Entry 4C6G (X-ray diffraction, 2.10 A resolution); this record covers chains B and D of the 4 polymer chains in the assembly.

== Chain B (and D) ==
Molecule: Phenylalanine ammonia-lyase
Source organism: Taxus wallichiana VAR. chinensis
Notes: EC 5.4.3.-, 4.3.1.24; chain D of this document is another copy of the same molecule, construct and numbering; everything in this record applies to it too
UniProt: Q68G84 (Q68G84_TAXWC); residues 1-687 here = UniProt positions 1-687
Amino-acid sequence (707 residues; row label = number of the first residue in the row; numbers below 1 keep their minus sign (Met-19 is residue -19)):
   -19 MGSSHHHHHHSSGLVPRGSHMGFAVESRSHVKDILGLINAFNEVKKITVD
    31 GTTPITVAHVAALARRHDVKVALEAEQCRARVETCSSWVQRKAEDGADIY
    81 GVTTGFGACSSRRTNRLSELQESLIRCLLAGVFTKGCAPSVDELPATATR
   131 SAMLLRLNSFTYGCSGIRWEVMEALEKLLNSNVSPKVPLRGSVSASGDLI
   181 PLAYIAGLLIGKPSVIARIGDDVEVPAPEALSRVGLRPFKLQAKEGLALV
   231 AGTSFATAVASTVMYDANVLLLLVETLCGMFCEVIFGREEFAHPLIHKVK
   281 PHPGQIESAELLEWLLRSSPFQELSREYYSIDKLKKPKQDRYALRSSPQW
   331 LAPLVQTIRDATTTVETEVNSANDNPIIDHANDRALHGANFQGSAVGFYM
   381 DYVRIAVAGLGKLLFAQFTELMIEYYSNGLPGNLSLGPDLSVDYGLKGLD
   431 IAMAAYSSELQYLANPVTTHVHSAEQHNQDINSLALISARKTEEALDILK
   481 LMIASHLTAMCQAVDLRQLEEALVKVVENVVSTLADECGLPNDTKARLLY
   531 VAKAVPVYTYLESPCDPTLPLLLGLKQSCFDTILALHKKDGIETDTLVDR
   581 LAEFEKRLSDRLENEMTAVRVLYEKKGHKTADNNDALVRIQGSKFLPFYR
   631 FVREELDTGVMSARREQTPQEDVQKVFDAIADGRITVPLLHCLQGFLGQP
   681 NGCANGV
Disordered / not traced: -19 to 8, 56-57, 87-98, 115-121, 568-577, 606-617, 678-687 (chain D: -19 to 8, 56-57, 84-99, 115-121, 568-573, 606-617, 678-687)
Differences from the reference sequence: expression tag (-19 to 0); engineered mutation Ala231 (Asn in Q68G84)
UniProt features mapped onto this chain:
  - active site: Tyr80 (Proton donor/acceptor)
  - binding site ((E)-cinnamate): Gln319, Arg325, Asn355, Lys427, Glu455, Asn458
  - modified residue: Ser176 (2,3-didehydroalanine (Ser))
  - cross-link: Ala175 to Gly177 (5-imidazolinone (Ala-Gly))
  - mutagenesis: Tyr80 (Y80A/F: Abolishes enzyme activity), Gln319 (Q319M: Increases deamination activity with beta-Phe. Increases beta-regioselectivity in the amination of cinnamate. Abolishes enzyme activity; when associated with K-325), Tyr322 (Y322A: Abolishes the formation of the MIO cofactor and thereby abolishes enzyme activity; Y322X: Abolishes enzyme activity; when associated with X-371), Arg325 (R325K: Increases deamination activity with beta-Phe. Increases beta-regioselectivity in the amination of cinnamate. Abolishes enzyme activity; when associated with M-319), Asn355 (N355X: Abolishes enzyme activity; when associated with X-231), Phe371 (F371X: Abolishes enzyme activity; when associated with X-322)

== How chain B and chain D interact ==
Residue-residue contacts (156):
  Gly85(B) - Tyr424(D)
  Phe86(B) - Tyr424(D)  hydrophobic
  Glu99(B) - Val422(D)
  Leu100(B) - Ser421(D)
  Leu100(B) - Tyr424(D)
  Ser103(B) - Val422(D)
  Ser103(B) - Tyr424(D)
  Arg106(B) - Val422(D)
  Arg106(B) - Ala643(D)
  Arg106(B) - Pro649(D)
  Cys107(B) - Tyr424(D)  hydrophobic
  Cys107(B) - Gly425(D)
  Cys107(B) - Gly428(D)
  Cys107(B) - Pro649(D)
  Leu109(B) - Thr648(D)
  Leu109(B) - Pro649(D)
  Leu109(B) - Gln650(D)  hydrogen bond (backbone-backbone)
  Ala110(B) - Leu429(D)
  Ala110(B) - Pro649(D)  hydrophobic
  Ala110(B) - Gln650(D)
  Gly111(B) - Gln650(D)
  Val112(B) - Leu481(D)  hydrophobic
  Val112(B) - Val653(D)  hydrophobic
  Val112(B) - Gln654(D)
  Val112(B) - Phe657(D)  hydrophobic
  Phe113(B) - Gln650(D)
  Phe113(B) - Gln654(D)  hydrogen bond (backbone-side chain)
  Thr114(B) - Leu481(D)
  Thr114(B) - Phe657(D)
  Arg170(B) - Tyr436(D)
  Arg170(B) - Glu439(D)  salt bridge
  Arg170(B) - Glu474(D)  salt bridge
  Arg170(B) - Ile478(D)
  Gly171(B) - Ile431(D)
  Gly171(B) - Ala432(D)
  Gly171(B) - Ala435(D)
  Ser172(B) - Ala435(D)
  Val173(B) - Ala434(D)  hydrophobic
  Val173(B) - Ala435(D)
  Leu179(B) - Ile431(D)  hydrophobic
  Ile180(B) - Gly428(D)
  Ile180(B) - Ala432(D)  hydrophobic
  Tyr184(B) - Gln650(D)  hydrogen bond
  Ser194(B) - Thr648(D)
  Ser194(B) - Glu651(D)
  Lys392(B) - His452(D)  hydrogen bond
  Phe395(B) - His452(D)
  Phe395(B) - Ser453(D)
  Thr399(B) - His457(D)
  Met402(B) - Gln456(D)  hydrogen bond (backbone-side chain)
  Ile403(B) - Gln456(D)
  Ile403(B) - His457(D)
  Glu404(B) - Gln456(D)
  Gly412(B) - Gln456(D)
  Asn413(B) - Gln456(D)  hydrogen bond
  Val422(B) - Ser103(D)
  Tyr424(B) - Leu100(D)
  Tyr424(B) - Ser103(D)
  Tyr424(B) - Leu104(D)
  Tyr424(B) - Cys107(D)  hydrophobic
  Gly425(B) - Cys107(D)
  Lys427(B) - Glu455(D)  salt bridge
  Lys427(B) - Gln456(D)  hydrogen bond
  Gly428(B) - Cys107(D)
  Gly428(B) - Ala110(D)
  Gly428(B) - Ile180(D)
  Leu429(B) - Ala110(D)  hydrophobic
  Asp430(B) - Glu455(D)
  Asp430(B) - Gln456(D)  hydrogen bond (side chain-backbone)
  Ile431(B) - Gly171(D)
  Ile431(B) - Val173(D)
  Ile431(B) - Leu179(D)  hydrophobic
  Ile431(B) - Glu455(D)
  Ile431(B) - Gln459(D)
  Ala432(B) - Gly171(D)
  Ala432(B) - Ile180(D)  hydrophobic
  Ala434(B) - Val173(D)  hydrophobic
  Ala434(B) - Ala454(D)  hydrophobic
  Ala435(B) - Gly171(D)
  Ala435(B) - Ser172(D)
  Ala435(B) - Val173(D)
  Ala435(B) - Ile467(D)
  Tyr436(B) - Arg170(D)
  Ser437(B) - His452(D)  hydrogen bond
  Ser438(B) - His450(D)  hydrogen bond (side chain-backbone)
  Ser438(B) - His452(D)  hydrogen bond
  Ser438(B) - Leu464(D)
  Glu439(B) - Arg170(D)  salt bridge
  Glu439(B) - Arg470(D)  salt bridge
  Glu439(B) - Lys471(D)  salt bridge
  Gln441(B) - His450(D)
  Gln441(B) - His452(D)
  Tyr442(B) - Leu443(D)  hydrogen bond (side chain-backbone)
  Tyr442(B) - Asn445(D)
  Tyr442(B) - Pro446(D)
  Tyr442(B) - Val447(D)  hydrophobic
  Tyr442(B) - His450(D)
  Tyr442(B) - Lys471(D)
  Leu443(B) - Tyr442(D)  hydrogen bond (backbone-side chain)
  Asn445(B) - Tyr442(D)
  Asn445(B) - Asn445(D)
  Pro446(B) - Tyr442(D)
  Val447(B) - Tyr442(D)  hydrophobic
  His450(B) - Ser438(D)  hydrogen bond (backbone-side chain)
  His450(B) - Gln441(D)
  His450(B) - Tyr442(D)
  His452(B) - Lys392(D)  hydrogen bond
  His452(B) - Phe395(D)
  His452(B) - Ser437(D)  hydrogen bond
  His452(B) - Ser438(D)  hydrogen bond
  His452(B) - Gln441(D)
  Ser453(B) - Phe395(D)
  Ala454(B) - Ala434(D)  hydrophobic
  Glu455(B) - Lys427(D)  salt bridge
  Glu455(B) - Asp430(D)
  Glu455(B) - Ile431(D)
  Gln456(B) - Met402(D)  hydrogen bond (side chain-backbone)
  Gln456(B) - Ile403(D)
  Gln456(B) - Glu404(D)
  Gln456(B) - Gly412(D)
  Gln456(B) - Asn413(D)  hydrogen bond
  Gln456(B) - Lys427(D)  hydrogen bond
  Gln456(B) - Asp430(D)  hydrogen bond (backbone-side chain)
  His457(B) - Thr399(D)
  His457(B) - Ile403(D)
  Leu464(B) - Ser438(D)
  Ile467(B) - Ala435(D)
  Ile467(B) - Glu439(D)
  Arg470(B) - Glu439(D)  salt bridge
  Lys471(B) - Glu439(D)  salt bridge
  Lys471(B) - Tyr442(D)
  Lys471(B) - Glu474(D)  salt bridge
  Glu474(B) - Arg170(D)  salt bridge
  Glu474(B) - Lys471(D)  salt bridge
  Ile478(B) - Arg170(D)
  Leu481(B) - Val112(D)  hydrophobic
  Leu481(B) - Thr114(D)
  Ala643(B) - Arg106(D)  hydrogen bond (backbone-side chain)
  Glu646(B) - Arg106(D)
  Thr648(B) - Leu109(D)
  Thr648(B) - Ser194(D)
  Pro649(B) - Arg106(D)
  Pro649(B) - Cys107(D)
  Pro649(B) - Leu109(D)
  Pro649(B) - Ala110(D)  hydrophobic
  Gln650(B) - Leu109(D)  hydrogen bond (backbone-backbone)
  Gln650(B) - Ala110(D)
  Gln650(B) - Gly111(D)
  Gln650(B) - Phe113(D)
  Gln650(B) - Tyr184(D)  hydrogen bond
  Glu651(B) - Ser194(D)  hydrogen bond
  Val653(B) - Val112(D)  hydrophobic
  Gln654(B) - Val112(D)
  Gln654(B) - Phe113(D)  hydrogen bond (side chain-backbone)
  Phe657(B) - Val112(D)  hydrophobic
  Phe657(B) - Thr114(D)
Interface residues without a listed pair, chain B (79 interface residues in all): Leu108, Arg384, Tyr406, Ser421, Gln459, Arg645
Interface residues without a listed pair, chain D (77 interface residues in all): Leu108, Lys192, Arg384, Tyr406, Asp423

== Summary ==
79 residues of chain B and 77 residues of chain D are in contact, with 26 hydrogen bonds and 12 salt bridges.
Polar contacts include Arg170(B)-Glu439(D), Arg170(B)-Glu474(D) and Lys427(B)-Glu455(D). From UniProt:
active-site residue Tyr80(B), 6 (E)-cinnamate-binding residues and 6 mutagenesis sites on chain B.
Both chains are Phenylalanine ammonia-lyase (Taxus wallichiana VAR. chinensis). Entry 4C6G (Structural
Investigations into the Stereochemistry and Activity of a Phenylalanine-2,3-Aminomutase from Taxus chinensis)
was determined by X-ray diffraction, deposited together with 4C5R, 4C5S, 4C5U and 4CQ5.
